Entry 9IVS (electron microscopy, 2.97 A resolution); this record covers chains A and B of the 24 polymer chains in the assembly.

Chain A (and B):
Name: Ras GTPase-activating protein-binding protein 1
Organism: Homo sapiens
Notes: EC 3.6.4.12, 3.6.4.13; chain B of this document is another copy of the same molecule, construct and numbering; everything in this record applies to it too
Reference sequence: Q13283 (G3BP1_HUMAN); residues 1-138 here = UniProt positions 1-138
Amino-acid sequence (141 residues; numbered -2 to 138; the number before each row is that of its first residue; numbers below 1 keep their minus sign (Gly-2 is residue -2)):
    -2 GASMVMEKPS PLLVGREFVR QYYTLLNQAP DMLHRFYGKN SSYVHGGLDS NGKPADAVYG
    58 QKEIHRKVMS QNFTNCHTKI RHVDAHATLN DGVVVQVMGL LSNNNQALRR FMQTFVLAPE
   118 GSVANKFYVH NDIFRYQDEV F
Unresolved in the structure: -2 to 4
Differences from the reference sequence: expression tag (-2 to 0)
Curated features (UniProtKB/Swiss-Prot):
  - cross-link (Glycyl lysine isopeptide (Lys-Gly)): Lys36 (interchain with G-Cter in ubiquitin), Lys50 (interchain with G-Cter in ubiquitin), Lys59 (interchain with G-Cter in ubiquitin), Lys64 (interchain with G-Cter in ubiquitin), Lys76 (interchain with G-Cter in ubiquitin), Lys123 (interchain with G-Cter in ubiquitin)
  - natural variant: Arg78 (R78C: Found in a patient with a neurodevelopmental disorder; uncertain significance), Arg132 (R132I: Found in a patient with a neurodevelopmental disorder; uncertain significance)
  - mutagenesis: Phe15 (F15W: Decreased interaction with USP10), Phe33 (F33W: Abolished interaction with CAPRIN1 and ability to undergo liquid-liquid phase separation. Abolished interaction with USP10), Lys36 (K36R: In 10KR; abolished ubiquitination in response to heat shock, leading to decreased stress granule disassembly when associated with R-50, R-59, R-64, R-76, R-123, R-353, R-357, R-376 and R-393 ...), Lys50 (K50R: In 10KR; abolished ubiquitination in response to heat shock, leading to decreased stress granule disassembly when associated with R-36, R-59, R-64, R-76, R-123, R-353, R-357, R-376 and R-393 ...), Lys59 (K59R: In 10KR; abolished ubiquitination in response to heat shock, leading to decreased stress granule disassembly when associated with R-36, R-50, R-64, R-76, R-123, R-353, R-357, R-376 and R-393 ...), Lys64 (K64R: In 10KR; abolished ubiquitination in response to heat shock, leading to decreased stress granule disassembly when associated with R-36, R-50, R-59, R-76, R-123, R-353, R-357, R-376 and R-393 ...), Lys76 (K76R: In 10KR; abolished ubiquitination in response to heat shock, leading to decreased stress granule disassembly when associated with R-36, R-50, R-59, R-64, R-123, R-353, R-357, R-376 and R-393 ...), Lys123 (K123R: In 10KR; abolished ubiquitination in response to heat shock, leading to decreased stress granule disassembly when associated with R-36, R-50, R-59, R-64, R-76, R-353, R-357, R-376 and R-393 ...), Phe124 (F124W: Does not affect interaction with USP10)

Interface between chain A and chain B:
Contacting residue pairs (66):
  Val41(A) - His83(B)
  Pro51(A) - His79(B)
  Pro51(A) - Asp81(B)
  Arg78(A) - Val137(B)  hydrogen bond (side chain-backbone)
  Arg78(A) - Phe138(B)
  His79(A) - Pro51(B)
  His79(A) - Arg132(B)  hydrogen bond
  His79(A) - Val137(B)
  Asp81(A) - Val41(B)
  Asp81(A) - Ile130(B)
  Asp81(A) - Arg132(B)  salt bridge
  His83(A) - Ser39(B)
  His83(A) - Ala54(B)
  His83(A) - Asn128(B)
  His83(A) - Ile130(B)
  Ala84(A) - His127(B)
  Ala84(A) - Asn128(B)  hydrogen bond (backbone-side chain)
  Thr85(A) - Val113(B)
  Thr85(A) - His127(B)
  Thr85(A) - Asn128(B)
  Leu86(A) - Leu86(B)
  Leu86(A) - Asn87(B)
  Leu86(A) - Ala115(B)  hydrophobic
  Leu86(A) - His127(B)
  Asn87(A) - Leu86(B)
  Asn87(A) - Asn87(B)  hydrogen bond
  Val91(A) - Val113(B)  hydrophobic
  Gln93(A) - Met109(B)
  Gln93(A) - Gln110(B)
  Gln93(A) - Thr111(B)  hydrogen bond
  Gln93(A) - Ile130(B)
  Met95(A) - Met109(B)  hydrophobic
  Met95(A) - Arg132(B)
  Met95(A) - Val137(B)  hydrophobic
  Met95(A) - Phe138(B)  hydrophobic
  Gly96(A) - Phe138(B)
  Leu97(A) - Phe138(B)  hydrophobic
  Arg107(A) - Gln134(B)
  Arg107(A) - Phe138(B)
  Met109(A) - Gln93(B)  hydrogen bond
  Met109(A) - Met109(B)  hydrophobic
  Thr111(A) - Val91(B)
  Thr111(A) - Gln93(B)  hydrogen bond
  Thr111(A) - Thr111(B)  hydrogen bond
  Val113(A) - Thr85(B)
  Val113(A) - Leu86(B)  hydrophobic
  Ala115(A) - Leu86(B)  hydrophobic
  His127(A) - Leu86(B)
  Asn128(A) - Ala84(B)  hydrogen bond (side chain-backbone)
  Asn128(A) - Thr85(B)  hydrogen bond
  Asn128(A) - Val91(B)
  Ile130(A) - His83(B)
  Ile130(A) - Val91(B)  hydrophobic
  Ile130(A) - Gln93(B)  hydrogen bond (backbone-side chain)
  Arg132(A) - His79(B)
  Arg132(A) - Gln93(B)
  Tyr133(A) - Met95(B)
  Gln134(A) - Arg107(B)
  Gln134(A) - Gln134(B)  hydrogen bond
  Val137(A) - Arg78(B)
  Val137(A) - His79(B)
  Phe138(A) - Arg78(B)
  Phe138(A) - Met95(B)  hydrophobic
  Phe138(A) - Gly96(B)
  Phe138(A) - Arg107(B)
  Phe138(A) - Gln134(B)
Interface residues without a listed pair, chain A (32 interface residues in all): Ala54, Phe108, Gln110, Phe131
Interface residues without a listed pair, chain B (31 interface residues in all): Tyr56, Leu97

In short:
Chain A and chain B form an interface of 32 and 31 residues respectively; the contacts include 12 hydrogen
bonds and 1 salt bridge. Polar contacts include Asp81(A)-Arg132(B), Arg78(A)-Val137(B) and His79(A)-Arg132(B).
From UniProt: 9 mutagenesis sites on chain A.
Both chains are Ras GTPase-activating protein-binding protein 1 (Homo sapiens). Entry 9IVS (Cryo-EM structure
of the CHIKV nsP3 peptide in complex with the NTF2L domain of G3BP1 (Conformation ...) was determined by
electron microscopy together with 9IVQ, 9IVR and 9J5S from the same study.
